PDB entry 9JCN | X-ray diffraction, 3.48 A resolution | chains A and B

# Chain A (and B)
Molecule: D-3-phosphoglycerate dehydrogenase
Source organism: Zea mays
Notes: EC 1.1.1.95; chain B of this document is another copy of the same molecule, construct and numbering; everything in this record applies to it too
UniProt: A0A1D6DW07 (A0A1D6DW07_MAIZE); residue numbers follow UniProt; this construct covers 1-387
Amino-acid sequence (387 residues; each row starts with the number of its first residue):
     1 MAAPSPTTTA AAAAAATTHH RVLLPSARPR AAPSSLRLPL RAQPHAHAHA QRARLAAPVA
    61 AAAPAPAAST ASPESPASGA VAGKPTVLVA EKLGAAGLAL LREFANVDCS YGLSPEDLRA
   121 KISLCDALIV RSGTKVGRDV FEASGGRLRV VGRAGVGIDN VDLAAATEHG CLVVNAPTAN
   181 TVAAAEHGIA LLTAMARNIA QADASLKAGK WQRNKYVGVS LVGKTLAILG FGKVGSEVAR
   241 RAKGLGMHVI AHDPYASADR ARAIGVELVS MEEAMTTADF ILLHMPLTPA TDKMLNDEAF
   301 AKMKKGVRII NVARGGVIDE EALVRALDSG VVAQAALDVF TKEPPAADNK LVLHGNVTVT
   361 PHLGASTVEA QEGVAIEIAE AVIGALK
Not modelled in the structure: 1-82
Differences from the reference sequence: engineered mutation L282 (Ser in A0A1D6DW07)
Reported in the primary citation:
  - conformationally variable residues (side-chain flip): H284

# How chain A and chain B interact
Pairs across the interface (105):
  A183(A) - R197(B)  hydrogen bond (backbone-side chain)
  E186(A) - R197(B)
  E186(A) - S220(B)  hydrogen bond
  E186(A) - L221(B)  hydrogen bond (side chain-backbone)
  E186(A) - V222(B)  hydrogen bond (side chain-backbone)
  H187(A) - R197(B)
  H187(A) - I199(B)
  A190(A) - T193(B)
  T193(A) - A190(B)
  T193(A) - T193(B)  hydrogen bond
  A194(A) - A194(B)  hydrophobic
  A194(A) - I199(B)  hydrophobic
  R197(A) - A183(B)  hydrogen bond (side chain-backbone)
  R197(A) - E186(B)
  R197(A) - H187(B)
  R197(A) - A190(B)
  R197(A) - L363(B)  hydrogen bond (side chain-backbone)
  R197(A) - G364(B)  hydrogen bond (side chain-backbone)
  R197(A) - T367(B)
  I199(A) - H187(B)
  I199(A) - A190(B)
  I199(A) - A194(B)  hydrophobic
  I199(A) - T358(B)
  I199(A) - T360(B)
  A200(A) - D203(B)
  Q201(A) - K207(B)
  A202(A) - P361(B)
  D203(A) - A200(B)
  D203(A) - V357(B)
  D203(A) - T358(B)
  D203(A) - V359(B)  hydrogen bond (side chain-backbone)
  L206(A) - V352(B)  hydrophobic
  L206(A) - V359(B)  hydrophobic
  L206(A) - T360(B)
  L206(A) - P361(B)
  K207(A) - V352(B)  hydrogen bond (side chain-backbone)
  K207(A) - L353(B)
  K207(A) - H354(B)  hydrogen bond (side chain-backbone)
  K207(A) - V357(B)  hydrogen bond (side chain-backbone)
  K207(A) - V359(B)
  W211(A) - E343(B)
  W211(A) - P344(B)  hydrophobic
  W211(A) - P345(B)
  W211(A) - P361(B)  hydrophobic
  R213(A) - P361(B)
  R213(A) - H362(B)  hydrogen bond (side chain-backbone)
  R213(A) - L363(B)
  Y216(A) - L363(B)
  V217(A) - S366(B)
  V217(A) - T367(B)
  V217(A) - V368(B)
  V217(A) - Q371(B)
  G218(A) - S366(B)  hydrogen bond (backbone-backbone)
  G218(A) - T367(B)
  G218(A) - V368(B)  hydrogen bond (backbone-backbone)
  V219(A) - E369(B)
  S220(A) - E186(B)  hydrogen bond
  S220(A) - T367(B)
  S220(A) - E369(B)  hydrogen bond (backbone-side chain)
  L221(A) - E186(B)  hydrogen bond (backbone-side chain)
  V222(A) - E186(B)  hydrogen bond (backbone-side chain)
  V222(A) - R241(B)
  K224(A) - E369(B)
  R241(A) - V222(B)
  R241(A) - G244(B)
  R241(A) - L245(B)
  G244(A) - R240(B)
  G244(A) - R241(B)
  L245(A) - I189(B)  hydrophobic
  L245(A) - R241(B)
  F340(A) - L206(B)  hydrophobic
  E343(A) - W211(B)
  P344(A) - W211(B)  hydrophobic
  P345(A) - W211(B)
  V352(A) - L206(B)
  V352(A) - K207(B)
  L353(A) - K207(B)
  H354(A) - K207(B)  hydrogen bond (backbone-side chain)
  V357(A) - D203(B)
  V357(A) - K207(B)  hydrogen bond (backbone-side chain)
  T358(A) - I199(B)
  T358(A) - D203(B)
  V359(A) - D203(B)  hydrogen bond (backbone-side chain)
  V359(A) - L206(B)  hydrophobic
  T360(A) - L206(B)
  P361(A) - L206(B)
  P361(A) - W211(B)  hydrophobic
  P361(A) - R213(B)
  H362(A) - R213(B)  hydrogen bond (backbone-side chain)
  L363(A) - R197(B)  hydrogen bond (backbone-side chain)
  L363(A) - R213(B)
  L363(A) - Y216(B)
  G364(A) - R197(B)  hydrogen bond (backbone-side chain)
  S366(A) - R197(B)
  S366(A) - V217(B)
  S366(A) - G218(B)  hydrogen bond (backbone-backbone)
  T367(A) - R197(B)
  T367(A) - G218(B)
  T367(A) - V219(B)
  T367(A) - S220(B)
  V368(A) - V217(B)
  V368(A) - G218(B)  hydrogen bond (backbone-backbone)
  E369(A) - S220(B)  hydrogen bond (side chain-backbone)
  E369(A) - K224(B)  salt bridge
  Q371(A) - V217(B)
Other interface residues (no listed pair), chain A (54 interface residues in all): R131, V182, I189, L191, R240, G355, A365
Other interface residues (no listed pair), chain B (51 interface residues in all): V182, L191, A202, F340, L351

# In short
54 residues of chain A face 51 of chain B across their interface; the contacts include 28 hydrogen bonds and 1
salt bridge. Among the polar pairs are E369(A)-K224(B), A183(A)-R197(B) and E186(A)-S220(B). The paper reports
conformational variability at H284(A).
Chain A and chain B are both D-3-phosphoglycerate dehydrogenase (Zea mays); the structure, Crystal structure
of Zea mays 3-phosphoglycerate dehydrogenase S282L mutant, was determined by X-ray diffraction, deposited
together with 9JCM.
